PDB entry 6BUG | X-ray diffraction, 3.27 A resolution | chains A and C

# Chain A
Molecule: D-alanyl carrier protein
From: Streptococcus thermophilus
UniProtKB: Q5M0A6 (DLTC_STRT1); residue numbers follow UniProt; this construct covers 1-79
Chain sequence (82 residues; row label = number of the first residue in the row; numbers below 1 keep their minus sign (Gly-2 is residue -2)):
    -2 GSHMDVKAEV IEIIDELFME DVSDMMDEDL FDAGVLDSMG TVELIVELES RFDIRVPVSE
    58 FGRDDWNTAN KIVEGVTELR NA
Disordered / not traced: -2 to 0
Sequence notes: expression tag (-2 to 0)
Modified residues: Ser35 (phosphoserine; SEP)
From the paper describing this entry:
  - mutagenesis - S35A: unchanged binding to D-alanyl transfer protein DltB (chain C)

# Chain C
Molecule: D-alanyl transfer protein DltB
From: Streptococcus thermophilus
UniProtKB: Q5M4V4 (Q5M4V4_STRT2); residue numbers follow UniProt; this construct covers 1-415
Chain sequence (425 residues; row label = number of the first residue in the row):
     1 MIDFLKQLPH LEPYGNPFYF IYLGIALLPI FIGLFFKKRF AIYECLVSIT FIVLALTGTH
    61 ASQILALLFY IVWQIIWVYS YKRYRSQRDN KWVFYLHSFL VVLPLILVKV EPTINGTQSL
   121 LNFLGISYLT FRAVGMIIEM RDGVLKEFTL GEFLRFMLFM PTFTSGPIDR FKRFNEDYQS
   181 IPNRDELLNM LEQAVKYIML GFLYKFVLAQ IFGSMLLPPL KAQALSQGGI FNLPTLGVMY
   241 VYGFDLFFDF AGYSMFALAV SNLMGIKSPI NFDKPFISRD MKEFWNRWHM SLSFWFRDFV
   301 FMRLVIVLMR NKVFKNRNTT SNVAYIINMM VMGFWHGITW YYIAYGIFHG IGLVINDAWL
   361 RKKKTINKDR KKAGLKPLPE NKWTKALGIF ITFNTVMLSF LIFSGFLNDL WFTKKLEHHH
   421 HHHHH
Disordered / not traced: 415-425
Sequence notes: expression tag (416-425)
From the paper describing this entry:
  - catalytic residues: His336 (by similarity / conservation)
  - mutagenesis - H289A, S293A, H336A: unchanged stability

# How chain A and chain C interact
Residue-residue contacts - 22 pairs, chain A then chain C:
  Phe15(A) - Arg317(C)
  Asp34(A) - Arg317(C)  salt bridge
  Met36(A) - Val305(C)  hydrophobic
  Met36(A) - Met309(C)  hydrophobic
  Met36(A) - Arg317(C)
  Met36(A) - Thr320(C)
  Met36(A) - Ser321(C)
  Val39(A) - Ile306(C)  hydrophobic
  Val39(A) - Met309(C)  hydrophobic
  Glu40(A) - Met309(C)
  Glu40(A) - Arg317(C)  salt bridge
  Val43(A) - Met309(C)
  Val43(A) - Arg310(C)
  Glu46(A) - Arg310(C)
  Arg52(A) - Arg141(C)
  Pro54(A) - Asp142(C)
  Val55(A) - Ile306(C)  hydrophobic
  Ser56(A) - Ile138(C)
  Ser56(A) - Asp142(C)
  Ser56(A) - Asp298(C)  hydrogen bond (side chain-backbone)
  Ser56(A) - Phe299(C)
  Ser56(A) - Arg303(C)  hydrogen bond
Other interface residues (no listed pair), chain A (13 interface residues in all): Gly37, Glu57
Other interface residues (no listed pair), chain C (18 interface residues in all): Arg85, Asp89, Val144, Arg170, Met302
From the paper, about this interface:
  - hot spots on chain A (mutagenesis) - V39D, V39R: decreased binding to D-alanyl transfer protein DltB (chain C)
  - hot spots on chain C (mutagenesis) - V305D: decreased binding to D-alanyl carrier protein (chain A)
  - hot spots on chain C (mutagenesis) - V305D/I306D: abolished binding to D-alanyl carrier protein (chain A)

# Summary
The interface between chain A and chain C involves 13 residues on one side and 18 on the other, with 2
hydrogen bonds and 2 salt bridges. Among the polar pairs are Asp34(A)-Arg317(C), Glu40(A)-Arg317(C) and
Ser56(A)-Asp298(C). The paper reports the catalytic residue His336(C); V39D and V39R of chain A reduce binding
to D-alanyl transfer protein DltB (chain C); 8 substitutions were tested in all.
Here chain A is D-alanyl carrier protein and chain C is D-alanyl transfer protein DltB, both from
Streptococcus thermophilus. Entry 6BUG (Crystal structure of a membrane protein, crystal form I) was
determined by X-ray diffraction (same publication as 6BUH and 6BUI).
